PDB entry 1E4F | X-ray diffraction, 1.90 A resolution | chain T

Chain T:
Name: Cell division protein ftsa
Source organism: Thermotoga maritima
Reference sequence: Q9WZU0 (Q9WZU0); numbering as in UniProt (aligned over 1-419)
Amino-acid sequence (419 residues; each row starts with the number of its first residue):
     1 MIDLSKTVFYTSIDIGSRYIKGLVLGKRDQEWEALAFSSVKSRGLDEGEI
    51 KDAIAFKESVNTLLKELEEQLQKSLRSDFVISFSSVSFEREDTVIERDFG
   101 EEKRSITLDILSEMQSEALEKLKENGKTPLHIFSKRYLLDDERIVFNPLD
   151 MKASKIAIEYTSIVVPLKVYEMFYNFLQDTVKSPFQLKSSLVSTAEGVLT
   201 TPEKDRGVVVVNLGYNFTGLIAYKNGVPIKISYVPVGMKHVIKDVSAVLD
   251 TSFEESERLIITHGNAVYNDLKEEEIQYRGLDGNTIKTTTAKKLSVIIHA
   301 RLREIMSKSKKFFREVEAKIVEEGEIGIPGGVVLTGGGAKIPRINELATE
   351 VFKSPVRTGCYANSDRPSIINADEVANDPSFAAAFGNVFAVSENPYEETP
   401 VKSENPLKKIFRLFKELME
Not modelled in the structure: 1-6, 321-326, 391-419
Reported in the primary citation:
  - conformationally variable residues (domain motion): Glu-89

Overview:
The paper reports conformational variability at Glu-89.
Chain T is Cell division protein ftsa (Thermotoga maritima); the structure, FtsA (apo form) from Thermotoga
maritima, was determined by X-ray diffraction, deposited together with 1E4G.
